7JUY - chains B and C; structure by X-ray diffraction, 3.10 A resolution.

Chain B:
Name: Kinase suppressor of Ras 1
Organism: Homo sapiens
Notes: EC 2.7.11.1
Reference sequence: Q8IVT5 (KSR1_HUMAN); residues 591-899 here = UniProt positions 591-899
Sequence (334 residues; row label = number of the first residue in the row):
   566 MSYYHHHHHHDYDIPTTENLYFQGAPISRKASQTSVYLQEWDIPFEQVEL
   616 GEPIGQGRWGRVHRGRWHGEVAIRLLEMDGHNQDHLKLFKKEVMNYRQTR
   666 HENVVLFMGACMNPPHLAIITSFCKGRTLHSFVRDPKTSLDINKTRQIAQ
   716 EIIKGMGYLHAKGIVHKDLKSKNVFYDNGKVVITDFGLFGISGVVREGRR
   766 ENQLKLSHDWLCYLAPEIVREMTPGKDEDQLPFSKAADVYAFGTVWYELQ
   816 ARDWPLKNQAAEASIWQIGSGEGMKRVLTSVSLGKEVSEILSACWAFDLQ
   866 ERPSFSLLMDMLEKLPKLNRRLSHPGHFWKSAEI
Unresolved in the structure: 566-600, 761-765, 882-899
Sequence notes: initiating methionine (566); expression tag (567-590); conflict E898 (Asp in Q8IVT5)
Small-molecule neighbours: AMP-PNP (ANP; phosphoaminophosphonic acid-adenylate ester): I619, G620, Q621, G622, R623, W624, V627, A637, R639, V670, T686, S687, F688, C689, T693, D733, K735, K737, N738, F740, T749, D750

Chain C:
Name: Dual specificity mitogen-activated protein kinase kinase 1
Organism: Oryctolagus cuniculus
Notes: EC 2.7.12.2
Reference sequence: P29678 (MP2K1_RABIT); numbering as in UniProt (aligned over 35-393)
Sequence (384 residues; numbered 10 to 393; the number before each row is that of its first residue):
    10 MSYYHHHHHHDYDIPTTENLYFQGAKKLEELELDEQQRKRLEAFLTQKQK
    60 VGELKDDDFEKISELGAGNGGVVFKVSHKPSGLVMARKLIHLEIKPAIRN
   110 QIIRELQVLHECNSPYIVGFYGAFYSDGEISICMEHMDGGSLDQVLKKAG
   160 RIPEQILGKVSIAVIKGLTYLREKHKIMHRDVKPSNILVNSRGEIKLCDF
   210 GVSGQLIDSMANSFVGTRSYMSPERLQGTHYSVQSDIWSMGLSLVEMAVG
   260 RYPIPPPDAKELELMFGCQVEGDAAETPPRPRTPGRPLSSYGMDSRPPMA
   310 IFELLDYIVNEPPPKLPSAVFSLEFQDFVNKCLIKNPAERADLKQLMVHA
   360 FIKRSDAEEVDFAGWLCSTIGLNQPSTPTHAAGV
Unresolved in the structure: 10-39, 275-306, 383-393
Sequence notes: initiating methionine (10); expression tag (11-34)
Bound ions: Mg2+: N195, D208 (together with AMP-PNP)
Small-molecule neighbours:
  - AMP-PNP (ANP; phosphoaminophosphonic acid-adenylate ester): L74, G75, A76, G77, N78, G80, V82, A95, K97, M143, E144, H145, M146, G149, S150, Q153, D190, K192, S194, N195, L197, C207, D208
  - EUI ([3,4-bis(fluoranyl)-2-[(2-fluoranyl-4-iodanyl-phenyl)amino]phenyl]-[3-oxidanyl-3-[(2S)-piperidin-2-yl]azetidin-1-yl]methanone): N78, K97, L115, L118, V127, I141, M143, D190, K192, N195, D208, F209, G210, V211, S212, L215, I216, A220
Swiss-Prot annotation at these positions:
  - region: E270 to P307 (RAF1-binding)
  - active site: D190 (Proton acceptor)
  - binding site (ATP): L74 to V82, K97
  - modified residue: S218 (Phosphoserine), S222 (Phosphoserine), T286 (Phosphothreonine), T292 (Phosphothreonine), S298 (Phosphoserine)
From the paper describing this entry:
  - post-translational modification sites: S218, S222 (citing earlier work)

How chain B and chain C interact:
Pairs across the interface (41; chain B residue first):
  Q768(B) - N78(C)  hydrogen bond (side chain-backbone)
  L769(B) - S222(C)
  L769(B) - F223(C)
  L769(B) - V224(C)  hydrogen bond (backbone-backbone)
  K770(B) - S222(C)
  K770(B) - F223(C)
  L771(B) - S222(C)  hydrogen bond (backbone-backbone)
  R785(B) - F311(C)
  M787(B) - I310(C)
  T788(B) - A309(C)
  T788(B) - I310(C)
  P789(B) - G225(C)
  N823(B) - D217(C)  hydrogen bond (side chain-backbone)
  N823(B) - N221(C)  hydrogen bond
  Q824(B) - N221(C)  hydrogen bond (backbone-side chain)
  Q824(B) - G237(C)
  A825(B) - N221(C)  hydrogen bond (backbone-side chain)
  A825(B) - M230(C)  hydrophobic
  A825(B) - R234(C)
  A826(B) - N221(C)  hydrogen bond (backbone-backbone)
  A826(B) - S222(C)
  E827(B) - V224(C)
  E827(B) - S228(C)  hydrogen bond
  E827(B) - M230(C)
  E827(B) - L314(C)
  A828(B) - R234(C)
  A828(B) - L235(C)
  I830(B) - V224(C)  hydrophobic
  I830(B) - F311(C)
  W831(B) - L235(C)
  W831(B) - Q236(C)
  W831(B) - F311(C)
  W831(B) - L314(C)
  W831(B) - D315(C)  hydrogen bond
  W831(B) - V318(C)  hydrophobic
  Q832(B) - L235(C)
  Q832(B) - Q236(C)
  Q832(B) - G237(C)  hydrogen bond (side chain-backbone)
  G834(B) - F311(C)
  S835(B) - F311(C)
  R841(B) - Q236(C)  hydrogen bond (side chain-backbone)
Also at the interface, not in a pair above, chain B (22 interface residues in all): S772, V784
Also at the interface, not in a pair above, chain C (25 interface residues in all): G77, M219, T226, R227, T238, N319
Interface features reported in the paper:
  - interface residues, chain B: L769(B)
  - interface residues, chain C: F223(C)

Overview:
22 residues of chain B and 25 residues of chain C are in contact, with 12 hydrogen bonds. Among the polar
pairs are Q768(B)-N78(C), N823(B)-D217(C) and N823(B)-N221(C). Ligands of chain B: AMP-PNP. Bound to chain C:
AMP-PNP and compound EUI. From the paper: interface residues L769(B) and F223(C); modification sites S218(C)
and S222(C).
Here chain B is Kinase suppressor of Ras 1 (Homo sapiens) and chain C is Dual specificity mitogen-activated
protein kinase kinase 1 (Oryctolagus cuniculus). Entry 7JUY (Crystal Structure of KSR1:MEK1 in complex with
AMP-PNP, and allosteric MEK inhibitor Cobimetinib) was determined by X-ray diffraction, deposited together
with 7JUQ, 7JUR, 7JUS, 7JUT, 7JUU, 7JUV and 5 further entries.
